Entry 4WHO (X-ray diffraction, 1.83 A resolution); this record covers chains D and F of the 6 polymer chains in the assembly.

== Chain D (and F) ==
Protein: Protocatechuate 3,4-dioxygenase beta chain
From: Pseudomonas putida
Notes: EC 1.13.11.3; chain F of this document is another copy of the same molecule, construct and numbering; everything in this record applies to it too
UniProt: P00437 (PCXB_PSEPU); residues 301-538 here correspond to UniProt positions 2-239 (UniProt number = residue number - 299)
Chain sequence (238 residues; each row starts with the number of its first residue):
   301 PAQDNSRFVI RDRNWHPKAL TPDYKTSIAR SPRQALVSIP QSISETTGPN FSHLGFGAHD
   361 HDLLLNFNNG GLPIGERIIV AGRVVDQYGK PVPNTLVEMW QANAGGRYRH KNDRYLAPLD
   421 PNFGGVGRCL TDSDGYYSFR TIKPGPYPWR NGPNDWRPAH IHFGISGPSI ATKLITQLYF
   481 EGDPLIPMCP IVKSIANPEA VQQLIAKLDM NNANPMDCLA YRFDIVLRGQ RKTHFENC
Not modelled in the structure: 538 (chain F: 537-538)
Ion coordination: Fe ion: Y408, Y447, H460, H462

== How chain D and chain F interact ==
Contacting residue pairs (12):
  D323(D) with N314(F), hydrogen bond; K318(F), salt bridge
  K325(D) with A335(F); L336(F), hydrogen bond (side chain-backbone); S338(F), hydrogen bond
  I328(D) with R333(F); A335(F), hydrophobic
  N451(D) with S338(F), hydrogen bond (backbone-side chain)
  G452(D) with S338(F)
  P453(D) with I310(F), hydrophobic; S338(F)
  N454(D) with I310(F)

== Overview ==
The chain D/chain F interface involves 7 residues from each chain; the contacts include 4 hydrogen bonds and 1
salt bridge. Among the polar pairs are D323(D)-K318(F), D323(D)-N314(F) and K325(D)-L336(F). The Fe ion site
is built by Y408(D), Y447(D), H460(D) and H462(D).
Chain D and chain F are both Protocatechuate 3,4-dioxygenase beta chain (Pseudomonas putida); the structure,
Resting Protocatechuate 3,4-dioxygenase (pseudomonas putida) at pH 8.5, was determined by X-ray diffraction
(same publication as 4WHP, 4WHR and 4WHS).
